3G6V - chains A and P of the 3 polymer chains in the assembly; structure by X-ray diffraction, 2.20 A resolution.

== Chain A ==
Molecule: DNA polymerase iota
From: Homo sapiens
Notes: EC 2.7.7.7
Reference sequence: Q9UNA4 (POLI_HUMAN); numbering as in UniProt (aligned over 1-420)
Amino-acid sequence (420 residues; numbered 1 to 420; the number before each row is that of its first residue):
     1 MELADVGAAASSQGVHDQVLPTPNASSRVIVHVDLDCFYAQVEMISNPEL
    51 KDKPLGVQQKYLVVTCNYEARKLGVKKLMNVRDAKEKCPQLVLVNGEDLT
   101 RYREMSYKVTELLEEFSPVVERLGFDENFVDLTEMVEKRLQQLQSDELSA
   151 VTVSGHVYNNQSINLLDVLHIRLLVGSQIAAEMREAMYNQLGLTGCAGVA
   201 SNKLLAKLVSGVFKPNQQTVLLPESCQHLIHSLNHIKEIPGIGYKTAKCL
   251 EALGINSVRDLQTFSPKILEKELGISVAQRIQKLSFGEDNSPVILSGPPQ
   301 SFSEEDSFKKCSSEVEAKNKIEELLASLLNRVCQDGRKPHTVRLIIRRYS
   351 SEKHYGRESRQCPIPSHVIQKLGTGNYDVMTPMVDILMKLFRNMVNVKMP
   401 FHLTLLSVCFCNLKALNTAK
Unresolved in the structure: 1-24, 371-378, 395-403, 415-420
Metal / ion sites: Mg2+ site 1: Asp34, Leu35, Asp126 (together with ATP); Mg2+ site 2: Glu127 (together with ATP)
Ligand contacts: ATP (adenosine-5'-triphosphate): Asp34, Leu35, Asp36, Cys37, Phe38, Tyr39, Gln59, Val64, Thr65, Tyr68, Arg71, Lys77, Leu78, Asp126, Glu127, Lys214
Swiss-Prot annotation at these positions:
  - natural variant: Gly96 (R96G: Large decrease in catalytic activity efficiency which is partially rescued by the presence of Mn(2+) instead Mg(2+); this construct carries the variant)
  - mutagenesis: Met1 to Ala25 (Small decrease in catalytic activity efficiency which is partially rescued by the presence of Mn(2+) instead Mg(2+))
Reported in the primary citation:
  - catalytic residues: Asp34, Asp126, Glu127
  - binding site for Template DNA strand: Gln59, Lys60, Leu62, Ser307
  - binding site for ATP: Tyr39
  - specificity-determining residues: Tyr39, Gln59

== Chain P ==
Molecule: Primer DNA strand
Sequence (7 nucleotides; numbered 867 to 873; the number before each row is that of its first residue):
   867 AGGACCC
Modified / non-standard residues: DOC (2',3'-dideoxycytidine-5'-monophosphate) at position 873

== Chain A / chain P interface ==
Pairs across the interface (16):
  Leu123(A) - DC872(P)  sugar contact
  Leu123(A) - DOC_873(P)  sugar contact
  Glu127(A) - DOC_873(P)  sugar contact
  Lys207(A) - DOC_873(P)  salt bridge to the phosphate
  Gly241(A) - DC872(P)  phosphate contact
  Ile242(A) - DC872(P)  phosphate contact
  Gly243(A) - DC871(P)  hydrogen bond to the phosphate
  Gly243(A) - DC872(P)  phosphate contact
  Tyr244(A) - DC871(P)  hydrogen bond to the phosphate
  Lys245(A) - DA870(P)  phosphate contact
  Lys245(A) - DC871(P)  hydrogen bond to the phosphate
  Thr246(A) - DA870(P)  phosphate contact
  Thr246(A) - DC871(P)  hydrogen bond to the phosphate
  Glu358(A) - DG868(P)  phosphate contact
  Ser359(A) - DA867(P)  sugar contact
  Ser359(A) - DG868(P)  hydrogen bond to the phosphate
Interface residues without a listed pair, chain A (18 interface residues in all): Gly124, Asp126, Ile239, Pro240, Arg343, Arg357, Arg360

== Summary ==
18 residues of chain A face 6 of chain P across their interface, with 5 hydrogen bonds and 1 salt bridge.
Among the polar pairs are Gly243(A)-DC871(P), Tyr244(A)-DC871(P) and Lys245(A)-DC871(P). From the paper:
catalytic residues Asp34(A), Asp126(A) and Glu127(A); a binding site for Template DNA strand at Gln59(A),
Lys60(A) and Leu62(A) among others.
Chain A is DNA polymerase iota (Homo sapiens) and chain P is Primer DNA strand; the structure, DNA synthesis
across an abasic lesion by human DNA polymerase-iota, was determined by X-ray diffraction, deposited together
with 3G6X and 3G6Y.
